Entry 2WYU (X-ray diffraction, 1.50 A resolution); this record covers chains A and B of the 4 polymer chains in the assembly.

== Chain A (and B) ==
Molecule: Enoyl-[acyl carrier protein] reductase
Organism: Thermus thermophilus
Notes: EC 1.3.1.10; chain B of this document is another copy of the same molecule, construct and numbering; everything in this record applies to it too
UniProtKB: Q5SLI9 (Q5SLI9_THET8); numbering as in UniProt (aligned over 1-261)
Amino-acid sequence (261 residues; numbered 1 to 261; the number before each row is that of its first residue):
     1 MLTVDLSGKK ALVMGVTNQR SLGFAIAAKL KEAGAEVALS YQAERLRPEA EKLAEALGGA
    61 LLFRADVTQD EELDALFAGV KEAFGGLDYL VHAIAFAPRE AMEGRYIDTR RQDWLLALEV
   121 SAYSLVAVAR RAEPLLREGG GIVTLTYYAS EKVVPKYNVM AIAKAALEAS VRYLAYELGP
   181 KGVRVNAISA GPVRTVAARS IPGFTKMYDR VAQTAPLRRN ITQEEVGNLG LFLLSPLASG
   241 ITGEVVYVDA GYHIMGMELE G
Unresolved in the structure: 257-261 (chain B: 195-203, 260-261)
Ion coordination: Na+: E100, E103
What the authors report for this chain:
  - self-association interface (contacts with another copy of this molecule); pairs are residue here / residue on that copy: D70-R111 (salt bridge), R105-E133 (salt bridge), E119-R111 (salt bridge), S170-Y106 (hydrogen bond)
  - contacts within the chain: D5-S7, K10-E36, K29-E32, K29-E224, Y41-E44, Q42-D66, R47-E51, R64-E72, D66-T68, T68-Q69, D70-R131, D74-R131, D88-R137, H92-S124, H92-T144, R99-E103, R105-D108, Y106-W114, T146-E168, Y148-K152, S150-E168, E151-K152, R210-Q213, R219-E225, T222-E224, T222-E225

== How chain A and chain B interact ==
Pairs across the interface - 77 pairs, chain A then chain B:
  M1(A) - T3(B)
  M1(A) - V4(B)
  M1(A) - D5(B)
  M1(A) - E32(B)  hydrogen bond (backbone-backbone)
  M1(A) - A33(B)
  L2(A) - T3(B)
  L2(A) - V4(B)  hydrogen bond (backbone-backbone)
  L2(A) - K29(B)
  L2(A) - E32(B)
  L2(A) - A33(B)  hydrophobic
  L2(A) - L231(B)  hydrophobic
  T3(A) - M1(B)
  T3(A) - L2(B)
  T3(A) - T3(B)
  V4(A) - M1(B)
  V4(A) - L2(B)  hydrogen bond (backbone-backbone)
  D5(A) - M1(B)
  E32(A) - M1(B)  hydrogen bond (backbone-backbone)
  A33(A) - M1(B)
  A33(A) - L2(B)
  R172(A) - I254(B)
  A175(A) - P216(B)
  Y176(A) - M255(B)  hydrophobic
  Y176(A) - L259(B)  hydrophobic
  G179(A) - P216(B)
  G179(A) - L217(B)
  P180(A) - P216(B)
  P180(A) - R218(B)
  R184(A) - L217(B)
  P216(A) - A175(B)
  P216(A) - G179(B)
  P216(A) - P180(B)
  P216(A) - T242(B)
  L217(A) - G179(B)
  L217(A) - S239(B)
  R219(A) - S239(B)  hydrogen bond (side chain-backbone)
  I221(A) - G240(B)
  E225(A) - S239(B)  hydrogen bond
  E225(A) - G240(B)  hydrogen bond (side chain-backbone)
  N228(A) - L237(B)
  L229(A) - F232(B)  hydrophobic
  L231(A) - L2(B)  hydrophobic
  F232(A) - L229(B)  hydrophobic
  F232(A) - F232(B)  hydrophobic
  L237(A) - N228(B)
  S239(A) - L217(B)
  S239(A) - R219(B)  hydrogen bond (backbone-side chain)
  S239(A) - E225(B)  hydrogen bond
  G240(A) - I221(B)
  G240(A) - E225(B)  hydrogen bond (backbone-side chain)
  G240(A) - V248(B)
  G240(A) - D249(B)  hydrogen bond (backbone-backbone)
  G240(A) - A250(B)  hydrogen bond (backbone-backbone)
  I241(A) - Y247(B)
  T242(A) - P216(B)
  T242(A) - L217(B)
  T242(A) - A250(B)
  T242(A) - G251(B)
  G243(A) - I254(B)
  E244(A) - Y247(B)
  E244(A) - D249(B)
  E244(A) - H253(B)  salt bridge
  E244(A) - I254(B)
  V245(A) - E244(B)
  V246(A) - E244(B)
  Y247(A) - I241(B)
  Y247(A) - E244(B)  hydrogen bond (backbone-side chain)
  V248(A) - G240(B)
  V248(A) - I241(B)  hydrophobic
  D249(A) - G240(B)  hydrogen bond (backbone-backbone)
  A250(A) - G240(B)  hydrogen bond (backbone-backbone)
  A250(A) - T242(B)
  G251(A) - T242(B)
  H253(A) - E244(B)  salt bridge
  I254(A) - R172(B)
  I254(A) - G243(B)
  M255(A) - Y176(B)  hydrophobic
Other interface residues (no listed pair), chain A (42 interface residues in all): G34, V183, R218
Other interface residues (no listed pair), chain B (43 interface residues in all): G34, V183, R184, V246

== Overview ==
The interface between chain A and chain B involves 42 residues on one side and 43 on the other, with 15
hydrogen bonds and 2 salt bridges. Polar pairs include E244(A)-H253(B), R219(A)-S239(B) and E225(A)-S239(B).
The paper reports a self-association interface involving D70(A), R105(A) and E119(A) among others; contacts
within the chain involving D5(A), S7(A) and K10(A) among others.
Both chains are Enoyl-[acyl carrier protein] reductase (Thermus thermophilus). Entry 2WYU (High resolution
structure of Thermus thermophilus enoyl-acyl carrier protein reductase apo-form) was determined by X-ray
diffraction (same publication as 2WYV and 2WYW).
